7A48 - chains A and B; structure by X-ray diffraction, 1.55 A resolution.

== Chain A ==
Name: Nanobody 49
Source organism: Lama glama
Notes: antibody fragment or engineered binder
Amino-acid sequence (133 residues; each row starts with the number of its first residue):
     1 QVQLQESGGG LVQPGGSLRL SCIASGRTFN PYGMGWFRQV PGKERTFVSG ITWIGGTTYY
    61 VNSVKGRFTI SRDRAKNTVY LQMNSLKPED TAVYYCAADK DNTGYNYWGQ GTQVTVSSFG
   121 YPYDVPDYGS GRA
Not modelled in the structure: 121-133
Disulfides: Cys22-Cys96

== Chain B ==
Name: APH colied-coil
Amino-acid sequence (42 residues; numbered 0 to 41; the number before each row is that of its first residue; numbering starts at 0):
     0 XLEEELKQLE EELQAIEEQL AQLQWKAQAR KEKLAQLKEK LX
Modified residues: ACE (acetyl group) at position 0; NH2 (amino group) at position 41

== Interface between chain A and chain B ==
Pairs across the interface (34):
  Tyr32(A) - Ala28(B)
  Tyr32(A) - Arg29(B)
  Gly33(A) - Trp24(B)
  Met34(A) - Trp24(B)  hydrogen bond (backbone-side chain)
  Gly35(A) - Trp24(B)
  Phe37(A) - Gln21(B)
  Thr46(A) - Glu17(B)
  Phe47(A) - Glu17(B)
  Phe47(A) - Ala20(B)
  Phe47(A) - Gln21(B)
  Phe47(A) - Trp24(B)  hydrophobic
  Gly50(A) - Trp24(B)
  Ile51(A) - Trp24(B)  hydrogen bond (backbone-side chain)
  Thr52(A) - Trp24(B)
  Thr52(A) - Ala28(B)
  Thr52(A) - Glu31(B)  hydrogen bond
  Ile54(A) - Glu31(B)
  Ile54(A) - Lys32(B)
  Ile54(A) - Gln35(B)
  Gly55(A) - Glu31(B)  hydrogen bond (backbone-side chain)
  Thr57(A) - Glu31(B)  hydrogen bond
  Tyr59(A) - Gln23(B)
  Tyr59(A) - Trp24(B)  hydrophobic
  Tyr59(A) - Gln27(B)
  Val61(A) - Glu17(B)
  Asn62(A) - Gln13(B)  hydrogen bond
  Asp99(A) - Trp24(B)
  Asp99(A) - Lys25(B)
  Asp99(A) - Arg29(B)  salt bridge
  Asp101(A) - Arg29(B)  hydrogen bond (backbone-side chain)
  Asn102(A) - Arg29(B)  hydrogen bond
  Gly104(A) - Lys25(B)
  Asn106(A) - Gln21(B)
  Asn106(A) - Lys25(B)  hydrogen bond
Interface residues without a listed pair, chain A (23 interface residues in all): Gly56, Tyr60
Interface residues without a listed pair, chain B (14 interface residues in all): Glu16
From the paper, about this interface:
  - epitope / paratope residues, chain B: Trp24(B), Arg29(B)
  - hot spots on chain B (mutagenesis) - R29A: decreased binding to Nanobody 49 (chain A) (from molecular simulation)

== In short ==
Chain A and chain B form an interface of 23 and 14 residues respectively; the contacts include 9 hydrogen
bonds and 1 salt bridge. Polar contacts include Asp99(A)-Arg29(B), Met34(A)-Trp24(B) and Ile51(A)-Trp24(B).
The paper reports that R29A of chain B reduces binding to Nanobody 49 (chain A); epitope/paratope residues
Trp24(B) and Arg29(B).
Chain A is Nanobody 49 (Lama glama) and chain B is APH colied-coil; the structure, Crystal structure of the
APH coiled-coil in complex with Nb49, was determined by X-ray diffraction, deposited together with 7A4D, 7A4T,
7A4Y and 7A50.
